Entry 3O29 (X-ray diffraction, 2.02 A resolution); this record covers chain A.

# Chain A
Molecule: Glutamate receptor 2
Organism: Rattus norvegicus
Notes: fragment: Ligand binding domain, to 527 and 653 to 796
UniProtKB: P19491 (GRIA2_RAT); the construct has insertions or renumbered stretches relative to UniProt, so the offset changes along the chain: 3-117 = UniProt 413-527; 120-262 = UniProt 653-795
Sequence (263 residues; each row starts with the number of its first residue):
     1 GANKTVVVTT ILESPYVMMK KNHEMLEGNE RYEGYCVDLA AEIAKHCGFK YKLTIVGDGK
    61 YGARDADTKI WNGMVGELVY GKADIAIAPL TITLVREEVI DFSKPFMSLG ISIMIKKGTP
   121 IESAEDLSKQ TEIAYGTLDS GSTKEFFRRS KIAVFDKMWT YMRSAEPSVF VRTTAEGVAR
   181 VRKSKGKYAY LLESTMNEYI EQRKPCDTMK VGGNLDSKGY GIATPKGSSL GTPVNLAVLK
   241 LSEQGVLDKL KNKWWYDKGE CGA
Differences from the reference sequence: linker (118-119)
Swiss-Prot annotation at these positions:
  - binding site (L-glutamate): Pro89, Thr91, Arg96, Ser142, Thr143, Glu193
  - site: Arg64 (Interaction with the cone snail toxin Con-ikot-ikot), Ile121 (Crucial to convey clamshell closure to channel opening), Arg148 (Interaction with the cone snail toxin Con-ikot-ikot), Lys240 (Interaction with the cone snail toxin Con-ikot-ikot)
  - glycosylation: Asn3 (N-linked (GlcNAc...) asparagine)
  - modified residue (Phosphoserine): Ser150, Ser184
Cystine bridges: Cys206-Cys261
Small-molecule neighbours:
  - glutamic acid (GLU): Tyr61, Pro89, Leu90, Thr91, Arg96, Leu138, Gly141, Ser142, Thr143, Leu192, Glu193, Met196, Tyr220
  - O29 (N-[2-(dimethylamino)ethyl]-2-({[3-(trifluoromethyl)-4,5,6,7-tetrahydro-1H-indazol-1-yl]acetyl}amino)-4,5,6,7-tetrahydro-1-benzothiophene-3-carboxamide): Ile92, Lys104, Pro105, Phe106, Met107, Ser108, Ser217, Lys218, Gly219, Leu239, Ser242, Leu247, Asp248, Lys251

# Summary
Bound to chain A: glutamic acid and compound O29. From UniProt: 6 L-glutamate-binding residues.
Chain A is Glutamate receptor 2 (Rattus norvegicus); the structure, Ligand-binding domain of GluA2 (flip)
ionotropic glutamate receptor in complex with an allosteric modulator, was determined by X-ray diffraction
together with 3O28 and 3O2A from the same study.
